PDB entry 5JTN | solution NMR | chains A and C of the 6 polymer chains in the assembly

[Chain A (and C)]
Molecule: Protein-export protein SecB
Organism: Escherichia coli O157:H7
Notes: chain C of this document is another copy of the same molecule, construct and numbering; everything in this record applies to it too
UniProt: P0AG88 (SECB_ECO57); residue numbers follow UniProt; this construct covers 1-155
Amino-acid sequence (155 residues; numbered 1 to 155; the number before each row is that of its first residue):
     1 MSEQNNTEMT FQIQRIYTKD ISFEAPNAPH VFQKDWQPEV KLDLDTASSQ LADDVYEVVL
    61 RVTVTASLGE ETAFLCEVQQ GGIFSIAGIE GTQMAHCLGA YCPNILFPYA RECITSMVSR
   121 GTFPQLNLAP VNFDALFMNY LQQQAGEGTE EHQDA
What the authors report for this chain:
  - mutagenesis - V40A/L42A/L44A (40-fold): decreased binding to Alkaline phosphatase

[Chain A / chain C interface]
Residue-residue contacts (50):
  Met1(A) - Glu151(C)
  Met1(A) - Gln153(C)
  Glu3(A) - Thr149(C)
  Glu3(A) - Glu150(C)
  Glu3(A) - His152(C)
  Asn5(A) - Thr149(C)
  Ile13(A) - Pro130(C)
  Ile16(A) - Pro130(C)
  Pro108(A) - Pro108(C)
  Tyr109(A) - Pro108(C)
  Tyr109(A) - Pro130(C)
  Arg111(A) - Ile105(C)
  Arg111(A) - Tyr109(C)
  Glu112(A) - Pro108(C)
  Glu112(A) - Tyr109(C)
  Glu112(A) - Glu112(C)
  Thr115(A) - Tyr109(C)
  Ser116(A) - Glu112(C)
  Arg120(A) - Glu112(C)
  Gln125(A) - Arg15(C)
  Gln125(A) - Ile16(C)
  Asn127(A) - Ile13(C)
  Asn127(A) - Arg15(C)
  Asn127(A) - Ile16(C)
  Asn127(A) - Tyr109(C)
  Leu128(A) - Ile13(C)
  Pro130(A) - Phe11(C)
  Pro130(A) - Ile13(C)
  Pro130(A) - Tyr101(C)
  Gln143(A) - Ala155(C)
  Gln144(A) - Glu151(C)
  Gln144(A) - His152(C)
  Gln144(A) - Gln153(C)
  Gln144(A) - Asp154(C)
  Ala145(A) - His152(C)
  Ala145(A) - Asp154(C)
  Gly146(A) - Thr149(C)
  Gly146(A) - His152(C)
  Glu147(A) - Gly146(C)
  Glu147(A) - Gly148(C)
  Glu147(A) - Thr149(C)
  Gly148(A) - Gly146(C)
  Gly148(A) - Glu147(C)
  Thr149(A) - Ala145(C)
  Thr149(A) - Gly146(C)
  Thr149(A) - Glu147(C)
  Glu150(A) - Thr92(C)
  Glu150(A) - Gln143(C)
  Glu150(A) - Ala145(C)
  Glu151(A) - Ala145(C)
Interface residues without a listed pair, chain A (28 interface residues in all): Ser2, Ile105, His152
Interface residues without a listed pair, chain C (28 interface residues in all): Gln14, Asn104, Phe107, Arg111, Asn132

[In short]
Chain A and chain C each contribute 28 residues to their interface. From the paper: V40A/L42A/L44A of chain A
reduce binding to Alkaline phosphatase.
Both chains are Protein-export protein SecB (Escherichia coli O157:H7). Entry 5JTN (The structure of chaperone
SecB in complex with unstructured proPhoA binding site c) was determined by solution NMR (same publication as
5JTL, 5JTM, 5JTO, 5JTP, 5JTQ and 5JTR).
